Entry 6K3F (X-ray diffraction, 2.30 A resolution); this record covers chains D and F of the 12 polymer chains in the assembly.

# Chain D (and F)
Protein: Beta-arrestin-2
Organism: Rattus norvegicus
Notes: chain F of this document is another copy of the same molecule, construct and numbering; everything in this record applies to it too
UniProt: P29067 (ARRB2_RAT); residues 1-356 here = UniProt positions 1-356
Amino-acid sequence (377 residues; numbered -20 to 356; the number before each row is that of its first residue; numbers below 1 keep their minus sign (Met-20 is residue -20)):
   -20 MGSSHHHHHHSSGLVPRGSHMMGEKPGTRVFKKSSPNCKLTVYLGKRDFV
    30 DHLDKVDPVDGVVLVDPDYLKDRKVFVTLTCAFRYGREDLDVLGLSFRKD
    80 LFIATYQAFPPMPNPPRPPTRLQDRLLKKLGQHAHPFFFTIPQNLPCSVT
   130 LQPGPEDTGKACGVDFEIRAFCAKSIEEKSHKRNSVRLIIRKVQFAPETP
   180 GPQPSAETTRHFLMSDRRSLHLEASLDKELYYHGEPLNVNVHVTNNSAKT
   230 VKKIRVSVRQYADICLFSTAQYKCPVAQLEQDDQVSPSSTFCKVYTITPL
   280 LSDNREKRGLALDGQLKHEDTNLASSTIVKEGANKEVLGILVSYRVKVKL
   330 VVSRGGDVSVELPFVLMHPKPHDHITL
Not modelled in the structure: -20 to 7, 351-356 (chain F: -20 to 7, 175-181, 351-356)
Sequence notes: expression tag (-20 to 0)
Swiss-Prot annotation at these positions:
  - modified residue: Tyr48 (Phosphotyrosine), Pro176 (Hydroxyproline), Pro181 (Hydroxyproline)
  - mutagenesis: Lys11 to Lys12 (Transient ubiquitination; no stable endocytic complexes with AGTR1; impaired in scaffolding-activated ERK1/2), Lys18 (K18R: Promotes agonist-stimulated down-regulation of CHRM2 and CHRM1; no effect on internalization of CHRM2; when associated with R-107, R-108, R-207 and R-296), Val54 (V54A: Inhibits internalization of EDNRA and EDNRB), Lys107 (K107R: Promotes agonist-stimulated down-regulation of CHRM2 and CHRM1; no effect on internalization of CHRM2; when associated with R-18, R-108, R-207 and R-296), Lys108 (K108R: Promotes agonist-stimulated down-regulation of CHRM2 and CHRM1; no effect on internalization of CHRM2; when associated with R-18, R-107, R-207 and R-296), Ser198 (S198P: Greatly reduces interaction with MAPK10), Lys207 (K207R: Promotes agonist-stimulated down-regulation of CHRM2 and CHRM1; no effect on internalization of CHRM2; when associated with R-18, R-107, R-108 and R-296), Lys296 (K296R: Promotes agonist-stimulated down-regulation of CHRM2 and CHRM1; no effect on internalization of CHRM2; when associated with R-18, R-107, R-108 and R-207)

# Chain D / chain F interface
Contacting residue pairs (23; chain D residue first):
  Glu186(D) - Lys207(F)  salt bridge
  Arg197(D) - Gln182(F)
  Arg197(D) - Glu208(F)  salt bridge
  Glu202(D) - Glu214(F)
  Thr223(D) - Leu209(F)
  Ser265(D) - His31(F)
  Ser265(D) - Leu32(F)  hydrogen bond (side chain-backbone)
  Ser265(D) - Asp33(F)  hydrogen bond (side chain-backbone)
  Pro266(D) - Leu32(F)
  Pro266(D) - Asp33(F)  hydrogen bond (backbone-backbone)
  Ser267(D) - Leu32(F)
  Ser268(D) - Asp30(F)  hydrogen bond (side chain-backbone)
  Ser268(D) - His31(F)
  Ser268(D) - Leu32(F)
  Ser268(D) - Phe174(F)  hydrogen bond (side chain-backbone)
  Ser268(D) - Lys349(F)
  Thr269(D) - Phe174(F)
  Thr269(D) - His347(F)  hydrogen bond (side chain-backbone)
  Thr269(D) - Pro348(F)
  Thr269(D) - Lys349(F)  hydrogen bond (backbone-backbone)
  Phe270(D) - Lys349(F)
  Cys271(D) - Lys349(F)
  Cys271(D) - Pro350(F)
Also at the interface, not in a pair above, chain D (14 interface residues in all): Thr188, His200, His221
Also at the interface, not in a pair above, chain F (17 interface residues in all): Lys34, Gln173, Tyr211

# Summary
14 residues of chain D and 17 residues of chain F are in contact; the contacts include 7 hydrogen bonds and 2
salt bridges. Among the polar pairs are Glu186(D)-Lys207(F), Arg197(D)-Glu208(F) and Ser265(D)-Leu32(F). From
UniProt: 9 mutagenesis sites on chain D.
Both chains are Beta-arrestin-2 (Rattus norvegicus). Entry 6K3F (Crystal Structure of beta-Arrestin 2 in
Complex with CXCR7 Phosphopeptide) was determined by X-ray diffraction.
